PDB entry 4S0H | X-ray diffraction, 2.82 A resolution | chains A and C of the 4 polymer chains in the assembly

== Chain A ==
Molecule: T-box transcription factor TBX5
From: Homo sapiens
Notes: fragment: db
UniProt: Q99593 (TBX5_HUMAN); residues 53-238 here = UniProt positions 53-238
Chain sequence (186 residues; row label = number of the first residue in the row):
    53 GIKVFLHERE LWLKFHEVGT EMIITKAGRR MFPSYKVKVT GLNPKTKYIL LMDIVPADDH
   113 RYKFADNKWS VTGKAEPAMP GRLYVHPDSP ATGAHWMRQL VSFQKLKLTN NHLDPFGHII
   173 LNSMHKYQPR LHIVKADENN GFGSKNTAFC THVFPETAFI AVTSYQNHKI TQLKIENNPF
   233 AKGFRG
Not modelled in the structure: 189-198
Curated features (UniProtKB/Swiss-Prot):
  - DNA-binding region: Leu-58 to Gly-238 (T-box)
  - natural variant: Ile-54 (I54T: In HOS), Gly-80 (G80R: In HOS), Pro-132 (P132S: Found in a patient with atrial fibrillation; uncertain significance), Ala-143 (A143T: Found in a patient with sporadic dilated cardiomyopathy; uncertain significance), Ser-154 (S154A: Found in patients with familial dilated cardiomyopathy; uncertain significance), His-170 (H170D: Found in a patient with atrial fibrillation; uncertain significance), Arg-237 (R237Q: In HOS; R237W: In HOS)
  - mutagenesis: Lys-234 (K234R: Does not affect acetylation of the protein)

== Chain C ==
Molecule: 19-nt DNA strand
Sequence (19 nucleotides; numbered 1 to 19; the number before each row is that of its first residue):
     1 TCTCACACCT TTGAAGTGG

== How chain A and chain C interact ==
Contacting residue pairs (12):
  Asn-162(A) / DT3(C)  hydrogen bond to the phosphate
  Ser-175(A) / DC2(C)  hydrogen bond to the phosphate
  Met-176(A) / DT1(C)  phosphate contact
  Thr-215(A) / DC2(C)  hydrogen bond to the phosphate
  Thr-215(A) / DT3(C)  base contact
  Pro-231(A) / DT10(C)  sugar contact
  Pro-231(A) / DT11(C)  phosphate contact
  Phe-232(A) / DT10(C)  base contact
  Phe-232(A) / DT11(C)  sugar contact
  Lys-234(A) / DT10(C)  salt bridge to the phosphate
  Gly-235(A) / DC8(C)  phosphate contact
  Gly-235(A) / DC9(C)  phosphate contact
Also at the interface, not in a pair above, chain A (9 interface residues in all): Lys-78
Also at the interface, not in a pair above, chain C (8 interface residues in all): DC4

== Overview ==
The interface between chain A and chain C involves 9 residues on one side and 8 on the other, with 3 hydrogen
bonds and 1 salt bridge. Among the polar pairs are Asn-162(A)/DT3(C), Ser-175(A)/DC2(C) and Thr-215(A)/DC2(C).
Here chain A is T-box transcription factor TBX5 (Homo sapiens) and chain C is a 19-nt DNA strand. Entry 4S0H
(TBX5 DB, NKX2.5 HD, ANF DNA Complex) was determined by X-ray diffraction together with 5BQD from the same
study.
